PDB entry 3FD6 | X-ray diffraction, 1.95 A resolution | chains A and B

[Chain A (and B)]
Protein: Selenide, water dikinase 1
Source organism: Homo sapiens
Notes: EC 2.7.9.3; chain B of this document is another copy of the same molecule, construct and numbering; everything in this record applies to it too
UniProt: P49903 (SPS1_HUMAN); numbering as in UniProt (aligned over 1-392)
Chain sequence (394 residues; each row starts with the number of its first residue; numbers below 1 keep their minus sign (Gly-1 is residue -1)):
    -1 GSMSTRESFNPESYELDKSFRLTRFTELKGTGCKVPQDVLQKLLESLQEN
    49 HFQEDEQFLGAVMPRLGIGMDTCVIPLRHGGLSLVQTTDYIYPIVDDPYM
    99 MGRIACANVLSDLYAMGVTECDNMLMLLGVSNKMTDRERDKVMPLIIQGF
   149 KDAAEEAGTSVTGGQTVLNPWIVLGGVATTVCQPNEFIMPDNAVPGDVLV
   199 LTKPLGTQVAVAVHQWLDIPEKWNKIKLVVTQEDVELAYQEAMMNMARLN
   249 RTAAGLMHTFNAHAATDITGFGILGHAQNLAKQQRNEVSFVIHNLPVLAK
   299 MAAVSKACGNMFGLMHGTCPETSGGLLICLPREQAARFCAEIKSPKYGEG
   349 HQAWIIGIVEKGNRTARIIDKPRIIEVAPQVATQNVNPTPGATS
Disordered / not traced: -1 to 6, 46-60, 216-226, 344-346, 378-392 (chain B: -1 to 5, 13, 46-59, 344-347, 378-392)
Sequence notes: expression tag (-1 to 0)
Ion coordination: Mg2+ site 1: Asp69, Asp110, Asp265; Na+: Asp69 (together with ADP); Mg2+ site 2: Asp110 (together with phosphate ion); Mg2+ site 3: Gln163 (together with ADP, phosphate ion)
Small-molecule neighbours:
  - ADP (adenosine-5'-diphosphate), molecule 1: Lys32, Leu38, Leu42, Leu45, Ile66, Gly67, Met68, Asp69, Asp110, Thr267, Phe269, His274
  - ADP, molecule 2: Met124, Leu126, Val159, Gly161, Gly162, Gln163, Thr164

[Chain A / chain B interface]
Contacting residue pairs (97; chain A residue first):
  Cys31(A) with Val165(B); Leu166(B), hydrogen bond (backbone-backbone)
  Val33(A) with Val128(B), hydrophobic; Thr164(B)
  Val37(A) with Arg137(B)
  Leu38(A) with Thr164(B)
  Leu41(A) with Ile145(B)
  Ser44(A) with Ile145(B); Gln146(B); Lys149(B), hydrogen bond (backbone-side chain)
  Leu45(A) with Ile145(B), hydrophobic; Val159(B), hydrophobic
  Gly65(A) with Thr160(B)
  Ile66(A) with Val159(B); Thr160(B), hydrogen bond (backbone-backbone); Gly161(B)
  Cys71(A) with Asn121(B), hydrogen bond; Thr160(B)
  Ile73(A) with Asp120(B); Asn121(B); Thr160(B)
  Arg76(A) with Asp120(B), salt bridge; Thr178(B); Val179(B); Glu184(B), salt bridge
  His77(A) with Leu80(B); Val179(B), hydrogen bond (side chain-backbone); Gln181(B); Glu184(B), salt bridge
  Leu80(A) with Leu80(B), hydrophobic
  Leu82(A) with Thr177(B)
  Gln84(A) with Gln84(B); Asn121(B), hydrogen bond; Leu123(B); Thr177(B), hydrogen bond
  Thr86(A) with Leu125(B); Gly162(B); Gln163(B)
  Asp87(A) with Gln163(B)
  Tyr88(A) with Leu126(B), hydrogen bond (side chain-backbone); Gly127(B); Gln163(B); Val165(B)
  Tyr90(A) with Val165(B); Leu166(B), hydrogen bond (side chain-backbone); Asn167(B), hydrogen bond
  Asp120(A) with Leu75(B)
  Asn121(A) with Cys71(B); Ile73(B); Leu82(B); Gln84(B)
  Leu123(A) with Gln84(B); Thr85(B); Thr86(B)
  Met124(A) with Leu45(B), hydrophobic
  Leu125(A) with Thr86(B); Leu125(B), hydrophobic
  Leu126(A) with Tyr88(B), hydrogen bond (backbone-side chain)
  Gly127(A) with Tyr88(B)
  Val128(A) with Val33(B), hydrophobic
  Arg137(A) with Val37(B)
  Met141(A) with Leu41(B), hydrophobic
  Pro142(A) with Leu41(B)
  Ile145(A) with Leu41(B); Leu45(B), hydrophobic
  Lys149(A) with Ser44(B); Leu45(B)
  Val159(A) with Ile66(B)
  Thr160(A) with Arg63(B); Gly65(B); Ile66(B); Cys71(B); Ile73(B)
  Gly161(A) with Ile66(B)
  Gly162(A) with Thr86(B)
  Gln163(A) with Asp87(B), hydrogen bond; Tyr88(B), hydrogen bond (side chain-backbone)
  Thr164(A) with Val33(B), hydrogen bond (backbone-backbone); Leu38(B)
  Val165(A) with Cys31(B); Tyr88(B)
  Leu166(A) with Cys31(B), hydrogen bond (backbone-backbone); Lys32(B); Val33(B); Tyr90(B), hydrogen bond (backbone-side chain); Trp169(B)
  Asn167(A) with Tyr90(B), hydrogen bond; Asn167(B), hydrogen bond
  Pro168(A) with Pro168(B), hydrophobic; Trp169(B)
  Trp169(A) with Asn130(B); Pro168(B)
  Val175(A) with Val175(B), hydrophobic
  Thr177(A) with Leu82(B); Gln84(B), hydrogen bond
  Val179(A) with Leu75(B), hydrophobic
  Gln181(A) with His77(B)
Also at the interface, not in a pair above, chain A (54 interface residues in all): Lys32, Leu42, Leu75, Thr85, Asn130, Glu184
Also at the interface, not in a pair above, chain B (59 interface residues in all): Lys27, Leu42, Glu118, Met124, Asp138, Met141, Pro142

[Summary]
54 residues of chain A face 59 of chain B across their interface; the contacts include 19 hydrogen bonds and 3
salt bridges. Among the polar pairs are Arg76(A)-Asp120(B), Arg76(A)-Glu184(B) and His77(A)-Glu184(B). Ligands
of chain A: ADP. Asp69(A), Asp110(A) and Asp265(A) coordinate Mg2+ site 1.
Both chains are Selenide, water dikinase 1 (Homo sapiens). Entry 3FD6 (Crystal structure of human
selenophosphate synthetase 1 complex with ADP and phosphate) was determined by X-ray diffraction together with
3FD5 from the same study.
